Entry 7WQ4 (electron microscopy, 2.60 A resolution); this record covers chains R and A of the 6 polymer chains in the assembly.

Chain R:
Name: Galanin receptor type 2
Organism: Homo sapiens
UniProtKB: O43603 (GALR2_HUMAN); residues 1-387 here = UniProt positions 1-387
Chain sequence (387 residues; row label = number of the first residue in the row):
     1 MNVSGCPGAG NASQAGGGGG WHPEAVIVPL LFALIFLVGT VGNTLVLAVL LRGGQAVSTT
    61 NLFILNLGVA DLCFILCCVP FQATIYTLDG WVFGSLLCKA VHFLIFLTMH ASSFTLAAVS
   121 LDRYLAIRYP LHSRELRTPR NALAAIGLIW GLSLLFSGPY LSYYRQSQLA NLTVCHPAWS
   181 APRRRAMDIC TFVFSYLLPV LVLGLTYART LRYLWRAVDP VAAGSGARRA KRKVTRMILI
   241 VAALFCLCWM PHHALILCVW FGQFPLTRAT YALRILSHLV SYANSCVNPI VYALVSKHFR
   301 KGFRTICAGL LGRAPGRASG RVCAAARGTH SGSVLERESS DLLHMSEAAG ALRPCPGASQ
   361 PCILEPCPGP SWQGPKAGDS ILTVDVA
Not modelled in the structure: 1-21, 219-222, 308-387
Cystine bridges: Cys98-Cys175
Curated features (UniProtKB/Swiss-Prot):
  - glycosylation (N-linked (GlcNAc...) asparagine): Asn2, Asn11
What the authors report for this chain:
  - mutagenesis - L169A, L172A: unchanged binding to Galanin
  - mutagenesis - H102A: abolished binding to Galanin
  - mutagenesis - H102A: abolished signaling with Galanin
  - mutagenesis - Q82A, I85A, Y86A, H102A, Y164A, L172A: decreased signaling in response to spexin
  - mutagenesis - H252A: decreased binding to Galanin
  - mutagenesis - R274A, H278A: decreased signaling with Galanin

Chain A:
Name: Engineered Guanine nucleotide-binding protein G(q) subunit alpha
Organism: Homo sapiens
Chain sequence (361 residues; each row starts with the number of its first residue; note: 9 numbers in that range are skipped by the numbering (no residue carries them; nothing is unmodelled there); a row labelled like 56A-56Z holds insertion residues (56A, then the next letters in order)):
     1 MGCTLSAEDK AAVERSKMIE KQLQKDKQVY RRTLRLLLLG ADNSGKSTIV KQMRIY
56A-56Z HVNGYSEEECKQYKAVVYSNTIQSII
57A-57Z AIIRAMGRLKIDFGDSARADDARQLF
58A-58Z VLAGAAEEGFMTAELAGVIKRLWKDS
59A-59Z GVQACFNRSREYQLNDSAAYYLNDLD
60A-60T RIAQPNYIPTQQDVLRTRVK
    66 TSGIFETKFQ VDKVNFHMFD VGAQRDERRK WIQCFNDVTA IIFVVDSSDY NRLQEALNDF
   126 KSIWNNRWLR TISVILFLNK QDLLAEKVLA GKSKIEDYFP EFARYTTPED ATPEPGEDPR
   186 VTRAKYFIRK EFVDISTASG DGRHICYPHF TCAVDTENAR RIFNDCKDII LQMNLREYNL
   246 V
Not modelled in the structure: 1-3, 56A-56Z, 57A-57Z, 58A-58Z, 59A-59Z, 60A-60T

Chain R / chain A interface:
Pairs across the interface (31; chain R residue first):
  Thr60(R) with Glu242(A); Tyr243(A)
  Ile64(R) with Asn244(A)
  Asp122(R) with Tyr243(A), hydrogen bond
  Arg123(R) with Tyr243(A); Leu245(A)
  Ala126(R) with Asn239(A), hydrogen bond (backbone-side chain); Tyr243(A)
  Pro130(R) with Lys232(A); Ile235(A)
  Leu131(R) with Phe228(A), hydrophobic; Lys232(A); Ile235(A), hydrophobic
  His132(R) with Asp77(A)
  Arg134(R) with Arg31(A), hydrogen bond (side chain-backbone); Arg32(A)
  Glu135(R) with Arg31(A)
  Arg137(R) with Tyr243(A), hydrogen bond
  Thr138(R) with Arg31(A)
  Ala230(R) with Val246(A), hydrophobic
  Lys233(R) with Leu245(A); Val246(A), hydrogen bond (side chain-backbone)
  Val234(R) with Leu240(A), hydrophobic; Leu245(A)
  Tyr292(R) with Asn244(A), hydrogen bond (backbone-side chain)
  Ala293(R) with Asn244(A)
  Val295(R) with Asn244(A)
  Ser296(R) with Asn244(A), hydrogen bond; Val246(A)
  His298(R) with Arg241(A)
  Phe299(R) with Asn244(A)
Interface residues without a listed pair, chain R (23 interface residues in all): Ile127, Met237
Interface residues without a listed pair, chain A (17 interface residues in all): Leu34, Val79, Leu236

In short:
The interface between chain R and chain A involves 23 residues on one side and 17 on the other, with 7
hydrogen bonds. Among the polar pairs are Asp122(R)-Tyr243(A), Ala126(R)-Asn239(A) and Arg134(R)-Arg31(A). The
paper reports that Q82A, I85A and Y86A of chain R, among others, reduce signaling in response to spexin; R274A
and H278A of chain R reduce signaling with Galanin; 10 substitutions were tested in all.
Here chain R is Galanin receptor type 2 and chain A is Engineered Guanine nucleotide-binding protein G(q)
subunit alpha, both from Homo sapiens. Entry 7WQ4 (Galanin-bound galanin receptor 2 in complex with Gq) was
determined by electron microscopy (same publication as 7WQ3).
